Entry 8F2O (electron microscopy, 3.00 A resolution); this record covers chains E and N of the 47 polymer chains in the assembly.

Chain E (and N):
Molecule: Major capsid protein
Organism: Bacillus phage phi29
Notes: chain N of this document is another copy of the same molecule, construct and numbering; everything in this record applies to it too
Reference sequence: P13849 (CAPSD_BPPH2); numbering as in UniProt (aligned over 1-448)
Amino-acid sequence (448 residues; row label = number of the first residue in the row):
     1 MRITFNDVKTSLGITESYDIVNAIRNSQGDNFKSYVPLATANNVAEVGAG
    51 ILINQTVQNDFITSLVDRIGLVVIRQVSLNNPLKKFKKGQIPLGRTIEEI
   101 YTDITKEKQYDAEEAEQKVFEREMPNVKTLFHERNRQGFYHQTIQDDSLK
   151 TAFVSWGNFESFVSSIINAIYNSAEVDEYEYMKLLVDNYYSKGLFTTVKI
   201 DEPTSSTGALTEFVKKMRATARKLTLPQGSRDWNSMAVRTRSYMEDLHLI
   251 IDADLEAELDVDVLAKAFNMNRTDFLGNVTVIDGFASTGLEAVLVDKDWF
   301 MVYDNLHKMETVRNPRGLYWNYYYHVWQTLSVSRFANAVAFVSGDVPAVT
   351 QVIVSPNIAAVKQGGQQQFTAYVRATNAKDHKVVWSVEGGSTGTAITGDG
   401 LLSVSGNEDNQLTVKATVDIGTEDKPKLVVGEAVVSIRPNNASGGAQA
Unresolved in the structure: 441-448 (chain N: 440-448)

How chain E and chain N interact:
Residue-residue contacts (70; chain E residue first):
  M1(E) - N43(N)
  M1(E) - D60(N)
  R2(E) - I51(N)
  R2(E) - Q55(N)
  R2(E) - V57(N)
  I3(E) - T56(N)
  I3(E) - V57(N)
  I3(E) - Q58(N)  hydrogen bond (backbone-backbone)
  T4(E) - Q55(N)
  T4(E) - V57(N)
  F5(E) - Q58(N)
  N6(E) - N6(N)
  N6(E) - D7(N)  hydrogen bond (side chain-backbone)
  D7(E) - N6(N)  hydrogen bond
  N43(E) - M1(N)  hydrogen bond (side chain-backbone)
  N54(E) - T56(N)  hydrogen bond (backbone-side chain)
  N54(E) - V66(N)
  Q55(E) - R2(N)
  Q55(E) - T4(N)
  Q55(E) - T56(N)
  T56(E) - I3(N)
  T56(E) - T4(N)
  T56(E) - N54(N)  hydrogen bond (side chain-backbone)
  T56(E) - Q55(N)
  T56(E) - T56(N)
  V57(E) - R2(N)
  V57(E) - I3(N)
  V57(E) - T4(N)
  Q58(E) - I3(N)  hydrogen bond (backbone-backbone)
  Q58(E) - F5(N)
  N59(E) - I3(N)
  N59(E) - S148(N)  hydrogen bond (side chain-backbone)
  N59(E) - L149(N)
  N59(E) - T151(N)  hydrogen bond
  D60(E) - S148(N)
  F61(E) - T143(N)
  F61(E) - Q145(N)
  F61(E) - S148(N)
  F61(E) - L149(N)  hydrophobic
  I62(E) - L149(N)  hydrophobic
  I62(E) - F162(N)  hydrophobic
  L65(E) - L149(N)  hydrophobic
  L65(E) - F162(N)  hydrophobic
  V66(E) - N54(N)
  V66(E) - A152(N)
  D67(E) - T151(N)  hydrogen bond
  R68(E) - I69(N)  hydrogen bond (side chain-backbone)
  R68(E) - V72(N)
  R68(E) - T151(N)
  R68(E) - A152(N)
  R68(E) - V154(N)
  I69(E) - R68(N)
  I69(E) - V154(N)
  V72(E) - R68(N)
  T143(E) - F61(N)
  Q145(E) - F61(N)
  S148(E) - N59(N)  hydrogen bond (backbone-side chain)
  S148(E) - D60(N)
  S148(E) - F61(N)
  L149(E) - F61(N)  hydrophobic
  L149(E) - L65(N)  hydrophobic
  T151(E) - N59(N)  hydrogen bond
  T151(E) - D67(N)
  T151(E) - R68(N)  hydrogen bond (backbone-backbone)
  A152(E) - N59(N)
  A152(E) - V66(N)
  A152(E) - R68(N)
  V154(E) - R68(N)
  V154(E) - I69(N)
  F162(E) - I62(N)  hydrophobic
Other interface residues (no listed pair), chain E (39 interface residues in all): K9, T10, E46, V47, I53, T63, I144, F153
Other interface residues (no listed pair), chain N (38 interface residues in all): V8, K9, T10, V47, I144, F153

Summary:
39 residues of chain E and 38 residues of chain N are in contact; the contacts include 14 hydrogen bonds.
Polar pairs include N6(E)-D7(N), N43(E)-M1(N) and N54(E)-T56(N).
Both chains are Major capsid protein (Bacillus phage phi29). Entry 8F2O (Phi-29 expanded, DNA-packaged
fiberless prohead) was determined by electron microscopy (same publication as 8F2M and 8F2N).
